7JHQ - chain A; structure by X-ray diffraction, 2.00 A resolution.

Chain A:
Molecule: Beta-lactamase OXA-48
From: Klebsiella pneumoniae
Notes: EC 3.5.2.6
UniProt: Q6XEC0 (Q6XEC0_KLEPN); residue numbers follow UniProt; this construct covers 25-265
Chain sequence (244 residues; row label = number of the first residue in the row):
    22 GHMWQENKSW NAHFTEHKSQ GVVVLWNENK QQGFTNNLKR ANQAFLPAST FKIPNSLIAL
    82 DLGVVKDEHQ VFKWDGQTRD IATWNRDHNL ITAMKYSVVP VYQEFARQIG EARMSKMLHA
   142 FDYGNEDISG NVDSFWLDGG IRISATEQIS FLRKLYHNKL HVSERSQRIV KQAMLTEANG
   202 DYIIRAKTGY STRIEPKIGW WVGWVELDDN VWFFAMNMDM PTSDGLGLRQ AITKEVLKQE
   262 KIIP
Not modelled in the structure: 22-24
Modified / non-standard residues: Lys73 (lysine nz-carboxylic acid; KCX)
Differences from the reference sequence: expression tag (22-24)
Bound ions: Na+: Ser118, Thr209 (together with VAJ)
Residues lining bound ligands: VAJ ([1,1'-biphenyl]-3,4'-dicarboxylic acid): Ser70, Ile102, Trp105, Tyr117, Ser118, Val120, Leu158, Thr209, Gly210, Tyr211, Thr213, Arg214, Leu247, Arg250
Reported in the primary citation:
  - binding site for VAJ: Ser118, Thr209, Arg214, Arg250

Summary:
Bound to chain A: compound VAJ. The Na+ site is built by Ser118 and Thr209. The paper reports a binding site
for VAJ at Ser118, Thr209 and Arg214 among others.
Chain A is Beta-lactamase OXA-48 (Klebsiella pneumoniae); the structure, OXA-48 bound by Compound 2.3, was
determined by X-ray diffraction, deposited together with 6XQR, 7K5V, 7L8O and 7R6Z.
